Entry 2B9A (X-ray diffraction, 1.54 A resolution); this record covers chains A and B.

# Chain A (and B)
Name: Transthyretin
Organism: Homo sapiens
Notes: chain B of this document is another copy of the same molecule, construct and numbering; everything in this record applies to it too
UniProtKB: P02766 (TTHY_HUMAN); residues 1-127 here correspond to UniProt positions 21-147 (UniProt number = residue number + 20)
Sequence (127 residues; row label = number of the first residue in the row):
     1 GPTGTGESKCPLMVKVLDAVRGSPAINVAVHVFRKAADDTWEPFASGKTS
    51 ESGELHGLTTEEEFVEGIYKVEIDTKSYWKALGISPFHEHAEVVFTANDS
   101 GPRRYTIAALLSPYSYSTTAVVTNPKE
Disordered / not traced: 1-9, 98-103, 124-127 (chain B: 1-9, 125-127)
Residues lining bound ligands: 3',5'-difluorobiphenyl-4-carboxylic acid (FBC): L17, A108, L110, S117, T119
Swiss-Prot annotation at these positions:
  - binding site (L-thyroxine): K15, E54, S117
  - modified residue: C10 (Sulfocysteine), E42 (4-carboxyglutamate), S52 (Phosphoserine)
  - glycosylation: N98 (N-linked (GlcNAc...) asparagine)

# How chain A and chain B interact
Pairs across the interface - 39 pairs, chain A then chain B:
  F87(A) - F95(B)  hydrophobic
  F87(A) - Y105(B)  hydrophobic
  F87(A) - I107(B)  hydrophobic
  F87(A) - A120(B)  hydrophobic
  F87(A) - V122(B)  hydrophobic
  H88(A) - V93(B)
  H88(A) - V94(B)
  E89(A) - V94(B)  hydrogen bond (backbone-backbone)
  E89(A) - T96(B)  hydrogen bond
  E92(A) - E92(B)
  E92(A) - Y116(B)  hydrogen bond (backbone-side chain)
  V93(A) - H88(B)
  V94(A) - H88(B)
  V94(A) - E89(B)  hydrogen bond (backbone-backbone)
  V94(A) - H90(B)
  V94(A) - E92(B)
  F95(A) - F87(B)
  F95(A) - E89(B)
  T96(A) - F87(B)
  T96(A) - E89(B)  hydrogen bond
  Y105(A) - F87(B)  hydrophobic
  I107(A) - F87(B)  hydrophobic
  Y114(A) - T119(B)  hydrogen bond (backbone-side chain)
  Y114(A) - A120(B)  hydrogen bond (backbone-backbone)
  S115(A) - T118(B)  hydrogen bond (side chain-backbone)
  S115(A) - T119(B)
  Y116(A) - E92(B)  hydrogen bond (side chain-backbone)
  Y116(A) - S117(B)
  Y116(A) - T118(B)  hydrogen bond (backbone-backbone)
  S117(A) - Y116(B)
  S117(A) - S117(B)
  T118(A) - S115(B)  hydrogen bond (backbone-side chain)
  T118(A) - Y116(B)  hydrogen bond (backbone-backbone)
  T119(A) - Y114(B)
  T119(A) - S115(B)  hydrogen bond
  A120(A) - F87(B)  hydrophobic
  A120(A) - Y114(B)  hydrogen bond (backbone-backbone)
  V122(A) - F87(B)  hydrophobic
  V122(A) - Y114(B)  hydrophobic
Other interface residues (no listed pair), chain A (21 interface residues in all): I68, K76, H90
Other interface residues (no listed pair), chain B (22 interface residues in all): I68, K70, K76

# Summary
Chain A and chain B form an interface of 21 and 22 residues respectively, with 14 hydrogen bonds. Among the
polar pairs are E89(A)-T96(B), E92(A)-Y116(B) and Y114(A)-T119(B). Chain A binds
3',5'-difluorobiphenyl-4-carboxylic acid. Curated annotation (UniProt) lists 3 L-thyroxine-binding residues on
chain A.
Chain A and chain B are both Transthyretin (Homo sapiens); the structure, Human transthyretin (TTR) complexed
with diflunisal analogues- TTR.3',5'-difluorobiphenyl-4-carboxylic acid, was determined by X-ray diffraction
(same publication as 3D2T, 2F7I and 2B77).
